5TH1 - chains A and C of the 6 polymer chains in the assembly; structure by X-ray diffraction, 2.19 A resolution.

Chain A (and C):
Protein: Hemagglutinin HA1 chain
From: Influenza A virus
Notes: chain C of this document is another copy of the same molecule, construct and numbering; everything in this record applies to it too
UniProt: A0A0J9X252 (A0A0J9X252_9INFA); the construct lacks a stretch of the UniProt sequence and is renumbered around it, so the offset changes along the chain: 7-129 = UniProt 1-123; 130-158 = UniProt 125-153; 159-263 = UniProt 156-260; 265-276 = UniProt 261-272; 1 more segments
Sequence (323 residues; numbered 7 to 326 plus 4 insertion-coded residues; 1 number in that range is skipped by the numbering (no residue carries it; nothing is unmodelled there); the number before each row is that of its first residue; a row labelled like 158A-158B holds insertion residues (158A, then the next letters in order)):
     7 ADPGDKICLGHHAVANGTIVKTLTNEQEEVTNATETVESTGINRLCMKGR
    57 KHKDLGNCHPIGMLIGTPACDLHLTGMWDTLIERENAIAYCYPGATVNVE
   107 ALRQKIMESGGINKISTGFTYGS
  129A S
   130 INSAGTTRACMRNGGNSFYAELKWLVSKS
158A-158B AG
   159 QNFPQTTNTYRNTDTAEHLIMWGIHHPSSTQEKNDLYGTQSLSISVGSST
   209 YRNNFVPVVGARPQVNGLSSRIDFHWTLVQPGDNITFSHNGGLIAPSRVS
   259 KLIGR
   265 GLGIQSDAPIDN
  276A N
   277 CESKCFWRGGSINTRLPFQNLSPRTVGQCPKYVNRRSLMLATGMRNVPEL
Disordered / not traced: 7-10, 326 (chain C: 7-10)
Disulfide bonds: Cys-52/Cys-277, Cys-64/Cys-76, Cys-97/Cys-139, Cys-281/Cys-305
Covalently attached groups: N-acetylglucosamine (NAG) linked to Asn-38, Asn-242
Construct notes: engineered mutation Ala-158A (Lys154 in A0A0J9X252), Leu-226 (Gln223 in A0A0J9X252), Ser-228 (Gly225 in A0A0J9X252)
What the authors report for this chain:
  - mutagenesis - Q226L/G228S, G228S: abolished binding to alpha2-3 sialosides
  - mutagenesis - Q226L/G228S: unchanged binding to human-type alpha2-6 receptors
  - mutagenesis - D193T: decreased binding to avian-type receptors
  - mutagenesis - D193T/Q226L/G228S: increased binding to human-type receptors
  - specificity-determining residues: Asp-193 (proposed by the authors, not directly observed)

Chain A / chain C interface:
Residue-residue contacts - 16 pairs, chain A then chain C:
  His-184(A) / Arg-210(C)  hydrogen bond
  Val-216(A) / Ser-203(C)
  Val-216(A) / Asn-212(C)
  Val-217(A) / Ser-203(C)
  Ala-219(A) / Thr-244(C)
  Ala-219(A) / Ser-246(C)
  Arg-220(A) / Gly-205(C)
  Arg-220(A) / Arg-210(C)
  Pro-221(A) / Gly-205(C)
  Pro-221(A) / Ser-206(C)
  Pro-221(A) / Ser-207(C)
  Pro-221(A) / Asp-241(C)
  Pro-221(A) / Asn-242(C)
  Val-223(A) / Ser-207(C)
  Arg-229(A) / Ser-206(C)  hydrogen bond (side chain-backbone)
  Asp-231(A) / Arg-210(C)  salt bridge
Other interface residues (no listed pair), chain A (10 interface residues in all): Gly-218

In short:
Chain A and chain C each contribute 10 residues to their interface, with 2 hydrogen bonds and 1 salt bridge.
Among the polar pairs are Asp-231(A)/Arg-210(C), His-184(A)/Arg-210(C) and Arg-229(A)/Ser-206(C). The paper
reports that Q226L/G228S and G228S of chain A abolish binding to alpha2-3 sialosides; the specificity
determinant Asp-193(A); 4 substitutions were tested in all.
Both chains are Hemagglutinin HA1 chain (Influenza A virus). Entry 5TH1 (Crystal structure of H10
hemagglutinin mutant (K158aA-Q226L-G228S) from Jiangxi-Donghu (2013) H10N8 influenza virus in complex with
...) was determined by X-ray diffraction (same publication as 5TGO, 5TGU, 5TGV, 5TH0, 5THB, 5THC and 5THF).
